Entry 3I8E (X-ray diffraction, 3.40 A resolution); this record covers chains A and C.

[Chain A]
Name: DNA damage-binding protein 1
From: Homo sapiens
UniProt: Q16531 (DDB1_HUMAN); residues 1-1140 here = UniProt positions 1-1140
Amino-acid sequence (1143 residues; numbered -2 to 1140; the number before each row is that of its first residue; numbers below 1 keep their minus sign (Gly-2 is residue -2)):
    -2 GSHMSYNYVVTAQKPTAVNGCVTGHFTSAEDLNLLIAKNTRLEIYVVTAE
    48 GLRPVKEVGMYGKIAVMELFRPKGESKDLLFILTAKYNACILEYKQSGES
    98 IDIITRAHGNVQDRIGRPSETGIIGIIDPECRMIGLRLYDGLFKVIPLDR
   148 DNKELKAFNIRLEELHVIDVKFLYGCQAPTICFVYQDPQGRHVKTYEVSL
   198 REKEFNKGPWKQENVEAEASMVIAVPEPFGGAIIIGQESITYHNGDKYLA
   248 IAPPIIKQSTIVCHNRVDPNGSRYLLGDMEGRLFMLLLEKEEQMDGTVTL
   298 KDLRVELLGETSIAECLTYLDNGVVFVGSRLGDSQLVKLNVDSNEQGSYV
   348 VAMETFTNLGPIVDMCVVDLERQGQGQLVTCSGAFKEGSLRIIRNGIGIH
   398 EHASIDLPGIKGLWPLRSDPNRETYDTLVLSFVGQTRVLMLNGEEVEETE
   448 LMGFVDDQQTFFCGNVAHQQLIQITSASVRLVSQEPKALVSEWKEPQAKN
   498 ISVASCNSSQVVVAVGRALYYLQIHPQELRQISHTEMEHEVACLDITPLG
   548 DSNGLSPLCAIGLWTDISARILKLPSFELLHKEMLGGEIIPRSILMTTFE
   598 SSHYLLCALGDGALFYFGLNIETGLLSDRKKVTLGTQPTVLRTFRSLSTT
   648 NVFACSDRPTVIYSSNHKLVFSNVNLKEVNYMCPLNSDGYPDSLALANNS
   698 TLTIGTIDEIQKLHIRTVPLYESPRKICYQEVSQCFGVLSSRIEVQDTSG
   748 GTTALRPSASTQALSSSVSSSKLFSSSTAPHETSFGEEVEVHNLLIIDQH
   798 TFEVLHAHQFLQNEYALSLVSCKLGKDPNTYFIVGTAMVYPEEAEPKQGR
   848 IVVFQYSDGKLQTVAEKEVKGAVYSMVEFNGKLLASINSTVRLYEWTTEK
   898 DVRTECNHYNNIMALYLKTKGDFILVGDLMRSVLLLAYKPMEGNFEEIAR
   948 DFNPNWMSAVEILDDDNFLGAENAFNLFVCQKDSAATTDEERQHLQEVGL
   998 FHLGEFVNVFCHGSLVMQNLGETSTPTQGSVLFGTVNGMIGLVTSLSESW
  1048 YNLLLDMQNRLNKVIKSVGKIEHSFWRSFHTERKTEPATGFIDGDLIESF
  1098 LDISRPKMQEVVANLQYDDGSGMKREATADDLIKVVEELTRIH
Unresolved in the structure: -2 to 0, 774-782, 1016-1022, 1112-1121
Sequence notes: expression tag (-2 to 0)
Disulfide bonds: Cys18-Cys313
What the authors report for this chain:
  - mutagenesis - A381E/F382D: decreased binding to SV5-V
  - mutagenesis - A381E/F382D: unchanged binding to Trpc4AP

[Chain C]
Name: WD repeat-containing protein 42A
UniProt: Q5TAQ9 (WD42A_HUMAN); numbering as in UniProt (aligned over 153-165)
Amino-acid sequence (13 residues; numbered 153 to 165; the number before each row is that of its first residue):
   153 QALPALRERELGS

[Interface between chain A and chain C]
Pairs across the interface - 27 pairs, chain A then chain C:
  Arg327(A) with Leu163(C), hydrogen bond (side chain-backbone); Gly164(C), hydrogen bond (side chain-backbone)
  Val360(A) with Glu162(C)
  Arg722(A) with Arg159(C)
  Glu787(A) with Arg159(C), salt bridge
  His789(A) with Arg159(C), hydrogen bond
  Tyr812(A) with Arg159(C)
  Leu814(A) with Leu155(C), hydrophobic; Arg159(C)
  Ala834(A) with Leu155(C), hydrophobic
  Val836(A) with Gln153(C); Leu155(C), hydrophobic
  Tyr837(A) with Gln153(C), hydrogen bond (backbone-side chain)
  Pro838(A) with Gln153(C)
  Glu840(A) with Gln153(C), hydrogen bond (backbone-side chain)
  Ala841(A) with Gln153(C); Ala154(C), hydrogen bond (backbone-backbone)
  Glu842(A) with Ala154(C)
  Pro843(A) with Leu155(C), hydrophobic
  Tyr871(A) with Leu155(C); Leu158(C), hydrophobic
  Leu912(A) with Leu158(C), hydrophobic
  Asn970(A) with Arg161(C)
  Phe1003(A) with Arg161(C)
  Asn1005(A) with Glu162(C), hydrogen bond (side chain-backbone)
  Val1033(A) with Glu162(C); Leu163(C)
Also at the interface, not in a pair above, chain A (26 interface residues in all): Pro358, Ala381, Phe382, Met910, Trp953

[In short]
26 residues of chain A face 9 of chain C across their interface, with 7 hydrogen bonds and 1 salt bridge.
Among the polar pairs are Glu787(A)-Arg159(C), Arg327(A)-Leu163(C) and Arg327(A)-Gly164(C). From the paper:
A381E/F382D of chain A reduce binding to SV5-V; A381E/F382D of chain A leave binding to Trpc4AP unchanged.
Here chain A is DNA damage-binding protein 1 (Homo sapiens) and chain C is WD repeat-containing protein 42A.
Entry 3I8E (Crystal Structure of DDB1 in Complex with the H-Box Motif of WDR42A) was determined by X-ray
diffraction together with 3I7H, 3I7K, 3I7L, 3I7N, 3I7O, 3I7P, 3I89 and 3I8C from the same study.
